PDB entry 3IN9 | X-ray diffraction, 2.00 A resolution | chain A

# Chain A
Molecule: Heparin lyase I
Source organism: Bacteroides thetaiotaomicron
Sequence (378 residues; each row starts with the number of its first residue):
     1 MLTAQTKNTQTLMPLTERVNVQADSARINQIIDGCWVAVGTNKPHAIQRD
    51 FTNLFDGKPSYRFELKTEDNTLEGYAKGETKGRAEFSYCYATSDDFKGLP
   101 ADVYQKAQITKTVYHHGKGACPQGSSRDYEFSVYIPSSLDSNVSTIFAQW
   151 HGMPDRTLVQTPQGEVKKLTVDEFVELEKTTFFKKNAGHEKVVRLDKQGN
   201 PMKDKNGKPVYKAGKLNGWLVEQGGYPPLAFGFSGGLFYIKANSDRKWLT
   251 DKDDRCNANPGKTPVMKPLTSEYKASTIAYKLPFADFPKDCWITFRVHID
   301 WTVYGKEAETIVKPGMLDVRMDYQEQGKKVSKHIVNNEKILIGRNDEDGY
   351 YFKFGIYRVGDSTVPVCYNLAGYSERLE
Not modelled in the structure: 1-5
Metal / ion sites: Ca2+: Asp155, Glu222, Trp248, Asn345, Asp346

# Overview
The Ca2+ site is built by Asp155, Glu222, Trp248, Asn345 and Asp346.
Chain A is Heparin lyase I (Bacteroides thetaiotaomicron); the structure, Crystal structure of heparin lyase I
complexed with disaccharide heparin, was determined by X-ray diffraction (same publication as 3IKW, 3ILR, 3IMN
and 3INA).
